Entry 2W63 (X-ray diffraction, 1.90 A resolution); this record covers chain A.

Chain A:
Molecule: Glycolipid-anchored surface protein 2
Organism: Saccharomyces cerevisiae
Notes: EC 2.4.1.-
UniProt: Q06135 (GAS2_YEAST); residues 1-555 here = UniProt positions 1-555
Chain sequence (555 residues; row label = number of the first residue in the row):
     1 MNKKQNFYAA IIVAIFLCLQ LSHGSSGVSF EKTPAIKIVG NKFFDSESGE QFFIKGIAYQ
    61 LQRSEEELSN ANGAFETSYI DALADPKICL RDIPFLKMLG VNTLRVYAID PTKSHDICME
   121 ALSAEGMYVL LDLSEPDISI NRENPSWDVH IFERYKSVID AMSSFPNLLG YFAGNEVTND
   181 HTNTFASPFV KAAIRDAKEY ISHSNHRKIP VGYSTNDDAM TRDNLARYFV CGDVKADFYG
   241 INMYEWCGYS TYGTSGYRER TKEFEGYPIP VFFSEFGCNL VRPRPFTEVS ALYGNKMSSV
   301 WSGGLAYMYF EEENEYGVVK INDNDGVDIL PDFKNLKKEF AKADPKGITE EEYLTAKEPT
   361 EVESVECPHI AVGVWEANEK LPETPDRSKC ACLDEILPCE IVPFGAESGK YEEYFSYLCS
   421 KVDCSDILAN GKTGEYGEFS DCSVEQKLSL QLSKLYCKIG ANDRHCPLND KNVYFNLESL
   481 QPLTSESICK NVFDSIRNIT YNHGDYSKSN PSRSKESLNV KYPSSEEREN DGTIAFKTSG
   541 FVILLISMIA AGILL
Unresolved in the structure: 1-28, 63-75, 358-363, 405-408, 484-555
Disulfide bonds: Cys89-Cys118, Cys231-Cys367, Cys247-Cys278, Cys390-Cys442, Cys399-Cys466, Cys419-Cys424
Curated features (UniProtKB/Swiss-Prot):
  - active site: Glu176 (Proton donor), Glu275 (Nucleophile)
  - binding site ((1,3-beta-D-glucosyl)n): Tyr107, Ser134 to Arg142, Asn175, Glu176, Asp217, Arg222, Tyr307
  - lipidation: Asp531 (GPI-anchor amidated aspartate)
  - glycosylation: Asn498 (N-linked (GlcNAc...) asparagine)
  - mutagenesis: Gln62 (Q62A: Slightly reduces catalytic activity), Tyr107 (Y107F/Q: Slightly reduces catalytic activity), Asp132 (D132N: Slightly reduces catalytic activity), Asn175 (N175A: Abolishes catalytic activity), Glu176 (E176Q: Abolishes catalytic activity), Tyr244 (Y244F/Q: Moderately reduces hydrolysis, and causes a 10-fold reduction in transglycosylation activity), Glu275 (E275Q: Abolishes catalytic activity), Tyr307 (Y307Q: Moderately reduces catalytic activity), Phe404 (F404A: Slightly reduces catalytic activity), Tyr474 (Y474A: No effect)
From the paper describing this entry:
  - mutagenesis - N175A, E275Q: abolished catalytic activity
  - mutagenesis - Y107F, Y244Q, Y307Q: decreased catalytic activity
  - mutagenesis - Y244F (10-fold): decreased catalytic activity on transglycosylation
  - mutagenesis - Q62A, D132N: unchanged catalytic activity
  - mutagenesis - F404A: decreased catalytic activity on G19 laminarioligosaccharide
  - mutagenesis - Y474A: unchanged catalytic activity on G19 laminarioligosaccharide

In short:
Curated annotation (UniProt) lists active-site residues Glu176 and Glu275, 15 (1,3-beta-D-glucosyl)n-binding
residues and 10 mutagenesis sites. From the paper: Y107F, Y244Q and Y307Q reduce catalytic activity; N175A and
E275Q abolish catalytic activity; 10 substitutions were tested in all.
Chain A is Glycolipid-anchored surface protein 2 (Saccharomyces cerevisiae); the structure, Saccharomyces
cerevisiae GAS2P in complex with laminaritriose and laminaritetraose, was determined by X-ray diffraction,
deposited together with 2W61 and 2W62.
